Entry 4O5I (X-ray diffraction, 6.50 A resolution (low resolution: residue-level contacts below are approximate; hydrogen-bond / salt-bridge calls are withheld)); this record covers chains B and D of the 12 polymer chains in the assembly.

# Chain B (and D)
Name: Hemagglutinin HA2 chain
From: Influenza A virus
Notes: fragment: Hemagglutinin HA2 chain; chain D of this document is another copy of the same molecule, construct and numbering; everything in this record applies to it too
Reference sequence: R9U684 (R9U684_9INFA); residues 1-176 here correspond to UniProt positions 346-521 (UniProt number = residue number + 345)
Chain sequence (176 residues; each row starts with the number of its first residue):
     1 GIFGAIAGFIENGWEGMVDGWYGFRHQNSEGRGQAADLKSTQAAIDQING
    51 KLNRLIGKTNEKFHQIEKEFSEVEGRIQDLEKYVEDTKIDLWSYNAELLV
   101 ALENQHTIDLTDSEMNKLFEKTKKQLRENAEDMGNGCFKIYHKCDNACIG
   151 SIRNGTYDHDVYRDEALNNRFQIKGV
Unresolved in the structure: 174-176
Disulfides: Cys144-Cys148
Covalent attachments: N-acetylglucosamine (NAG) linked to Asn154
From the paper describing this entry:
  - post-translational modification sites: Asn154 (by similarity / conservation)

# How chain B and chain D interact
Pairs across the interface - 51 pairs, chain B then chain D:
  Gly1(B) - Lys117(D)
  Ile2(B) - Phe3(D)
  Ile2(B) - Leu110(D)
  Ile2(B) - Ser113(D)
  Ile2(B) - Lys117(D)
  Phe3(B) - Phe3(D)
  Gly4(B) - Lys117(D)
  Phe9(B) - Lys124(D)
  Arg76(B) - Glu74(D)
  Arg76(B) - Ile77(D)
  Arg76(B) - Glu81(D)
  Asp79(B) - His64(D)
  Asp79(B) - Gln65(D)
  Asp79(B) - Ile66(D)
  Leu80(B) - Ile66(D)
  Leu80(B) - Leu80(D)
  Leu80(B) - Glu81(D)
  Leu80(B) - Val84(D)
  Tyr83(B) - Gln65(D)
  Tyr83(B) - Ile66(D)
  Tyr83(B) - Lys68(D)
  Tyr83(B) - Val84(D)
  Tyr83(B) - Glu85(D)
  Tyr83(B) - Lys88(D)
  Val84(B) - Val84(D)
  Asp86(B) - Lys62(D)
  Thr87(B) - Lys88(D)
  Asp90(B) - Lys62(D)
  Asp90(B) - Trp92(D)
  Leu91(B) - Leu91(D)
  Leu91(B) - Trp92(D)
  Leu91(B) - Asn95(D)
  Tyr94(B) - Trp92(D)
  Tyr94(B) - Asn95(D)
  Tyr94(B) - Leu99(D)
  Asn95(B) - Asn95(D)
  Gln105(B) - His106(D)
  Glu131(B) - Arg127(D)
  Glu131(B) - Glu128(D)
  Glu131(B) - Arg163(D)
  Asp132(B) - Lys124(D)
  Asp132(B) - Arg127(D)
  Gly134(B) - Lys124(D)
  Tyr141(B) - Arg127(D)
  Tyr141(B) - Arg163(D)
  Arg170(B) - Glu128(D)
  Arg170(B) - Arg163(D)
  Phe171(B) - Leu167(D)
  Phe171(B) - Phe171(D)
  Gln172(B) - Asp164(D)
  Ile173(B) - Asp164(D)
Other interface residues (no listed pair), chain B (29 interface residues in all): Ile77, Leu98, Asp109, Met133
Other interface residues (no listed pair), chain D (31 interface residues in all): Phe70, Gln78, Asp109

# Overview
The interface between chain B and chain D involves 29 residues on one side and 31 on the other. Covalently
linked N-acetylglucosamine: at Asn154(B). The paper reports a modification site at Asn154(B).
Chain B and chain D are both Hemagglutinin HA2 chain (Influenza A virus); the structure, Crystal structure of
broadly neutralizing antibody F045-092 in complex with A/Victoria/361/2011 (H3N2) influenza hemagglutinin, was
determined by X-ray diffraction (same publication as 4O5L and 4O5N).
